Entry 5O19 (X-ray diffraction, 2.10 A resolution); this record covers chain A.

[Chain A]
Molecule: Genome polyprotein
Source organism: Japanese encephalitis virus strain SA-14
Notes: EC 3.4.21.91, 3.6.1.15, 3.6.4.13, 2.1.1.56, 2.1.1.57, 2.7.7.48
UniProt: P27395 (POLG_JAEV1); residues 172-352 here correspond to UniProt positions 966-1146 (UniProt number = residue number + 794)
Sequence (182 residues; row label = number of the first residue in the row):
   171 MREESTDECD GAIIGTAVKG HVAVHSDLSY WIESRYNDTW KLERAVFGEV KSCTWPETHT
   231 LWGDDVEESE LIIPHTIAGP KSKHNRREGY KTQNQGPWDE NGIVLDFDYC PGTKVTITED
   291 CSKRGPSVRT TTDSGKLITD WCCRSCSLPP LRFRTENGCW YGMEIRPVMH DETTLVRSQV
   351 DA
Disordered / not traced: 171-176
Disulfide bonds: Cys179-Cys223, Cys280-Cys329, Cys291-Cys312, Cys313-Cys316
Construct notes: initiating methionine (171)
UniProt features mapped onto this chain:
  - site: Ala352 (Cleavage)
  - glycosylation: Asn207 (N-linked (GlcNAc...) asparagine)
Reported in the primary citation:
  - self-association interface (contacts with another copy of this molecule); pairs are residue here / residue on that copy: Ile184-Gly190, Thr186-Val188, Thr228-His254, His229-Gly190, Thr230-Trp232, Gly181, Ala182, Gly185, Ala187, Lys189, His191, Trp210, Glu227, Leu231, Gly233, Asp234
  - binding site for sulfate ion: Arg294, Thr302, Ser304, Lys306, Arg314, Arg347, Gln349
  - conformationally variable residues (loop rearrangement): Gly218 to Gly272 (from molecular simulation)

[Summary]
From the paper: a binding site for sulfate ion at Arg294, Thr302 and Ser304 among others; conformational
variability at Gly218.
Chain A is Genome polyprotein (Japanese encephalitis virus strain SA-14); the structure, Japanese encephalitis
virus non-structural protein 1 C-terminal domain, was determined by X-ray diffraction together with 5O36 from
the same study.
